6JJS - chain A; structure by X-ray diffraction, 1.62 A resolution.

# Chain A
Protein: PhnH
Source organism: Penicillium herquei
UniProt: A0A1S6PUA4 (A0A1S6PUA4_PENHR); residue numbers follow UniProt; this construct covers 1-149
Sequence (149 residues; each row starts with the number of its first residue):
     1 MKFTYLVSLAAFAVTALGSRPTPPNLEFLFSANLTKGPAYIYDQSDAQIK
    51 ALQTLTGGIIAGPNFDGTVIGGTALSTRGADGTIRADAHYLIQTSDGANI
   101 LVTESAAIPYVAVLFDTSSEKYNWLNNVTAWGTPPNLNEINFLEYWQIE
Disordered / not traced: 1-19
Swiss-Prot annotation at these positions:
  - glycosylation (N-linked (GlcNAc...) asparagine): N33, N127
  - mutagenesis: E104 (E104A: Exhibits 40% activity)

# Overview
Curated annotation (UniProt) lists one mutagenesis site.
Chain A is PhnH (Penicillium herquei); the structure, Crystal structure of an enzyme from Penicillium herquei
in condition2, was determined by X-ray diffraction together with 6JJT from the same study.
